PDB entry 7PAL | electron microscopy, 4.70 A resolution (low resolution: residue-level contacts below are approximate; hydrogen-bond / salt-bridge calls are withheld) | chains a and 3 of the 56 polymer chains in the assembly

[Chain a]
Molecule: 50S ribosomal protein L2
From: Mycoplasmoides pneumoniae M129
UniProtKB: P75577 (RL2_MYCPN); residue numbers follow UniProt; this construct covers 1-287
Chain sequence (287 residues; row label = number of the first residue in the row):
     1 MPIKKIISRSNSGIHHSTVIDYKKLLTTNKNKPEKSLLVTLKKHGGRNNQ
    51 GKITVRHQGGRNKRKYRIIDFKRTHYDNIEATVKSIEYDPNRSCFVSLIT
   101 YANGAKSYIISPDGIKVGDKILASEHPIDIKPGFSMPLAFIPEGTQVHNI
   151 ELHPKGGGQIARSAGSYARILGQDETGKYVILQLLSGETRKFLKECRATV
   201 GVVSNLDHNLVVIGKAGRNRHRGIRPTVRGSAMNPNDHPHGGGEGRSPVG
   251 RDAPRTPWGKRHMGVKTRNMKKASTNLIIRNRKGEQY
Unresolved in the structure: 1, 287

[Chain 3]
Molecule: 23S ribosomal RNA
From: Mycoplasma pneumoniae M129
Sequence (2907 nucleotides; numbered 1 to 2907; the number before each row is that of its first residue):
     1 UACAAUAAGUUACUAAGGGCUUAUGGUGGAUGCCUUGGCACUAAUAGGCG
    51 AUGAAGGACGUGUUAACCUGCGAUAAGCUUCGGGUAGGUGGUAAGAACCU
   101 CAGAUCCGGAGAUUUCCGAAUGGAGCAAUCCGGUAGUUGGAAACAGCUAU
   151 CAUUAAUUGAUGAAUAAAUAGUCAAUUAAAGCAAUACGUGGUGAAGUGAA
   201 ACAUCUCAGUAGCCACAGGAAAAGAAAACGAAUGUGAUUCCGUGUGUAGU
   251 GGCGAGCGAAAGCGGAACAGGCCAAACUUAUCAUUAGAUAGGGGUUGUAG
   301 GGCUUGCAAUGUGGACUUGAAAACGAUAGAAGAAGCUGUUGGAAAGCAGC
   351 GCGCAAAAGGGUGAUAGCCCCGUAUUUGAAAUUGUUUUCAUACCUAGCGA
   401 GAUCCCUGAGUAGCUCGGAAAACGUUAUUUUGAGUGAAUCUGCCCAGACC
   451 AUUGGGUAAGCCUAAAUACUAAUUAGUGACCGAUAGCGAAACAGUACCGU
   501 GAGGGAAAGGUGAAAAGAACCCAGAGAUGGGAGUGAAAUAGAUUCUGAAA
   551 CCAUAUGCCUACAACGUGUCAGAGCACAUUAAUGUGUGAUGGCGUGCGUU
   601 UUGAAGUAUGAGCCGGCGAGUUAUGAUAGCAAGCGUUAGUUAACCAGGAG
   651 AUGGGGAGCUGUAGCGAAAGCGAGUUUUAAAAGAGCGUUUGUUUGUUAUU
   701 AUAGACCCGAAACGGGUUGAGCUAGUCAUGAGCAGGUUGAAGGUUGAGUA
   751 ACAUCAACUGGAGGACCGAACCGACUCUCGUUGAAACGAUAGCGGAUGAC
   801 UUGUGAUUAGGGGUGAAAUUCCAAUCGAAAUCCGUGAUAGCUGGUUCUCG
   851 UCGAAAUAGCUUUAAGGCUAGCGUGAGAUCACAAAUAAGUGGAGGUAAAG
   901 CUACUGAAUGUAUGAUGGCGCCACCUAGGCGUACUGAAUACAAUUAAACU
   951 CUGAAUGCCAUUUAUUUUAUUCUCGCAGUCAGACAGUGGGGGAUAAGCUU
  1001 CAUUGUCAAGAGGGGAAGAGCCCAGAUCAUUAAAUAAGGUCCCCAAAAUA
  1051 UACUAAGUGGAAAAGGAUGUGAAAGUGCUAAAACAGCAAGGAUGUUGGCU
  1101 UAGAAGCAGCCAUCGUUUAAAGAGUGCGUAACAGCUCACUUGUCGAGUGU
  1151 UUUUGCGCCGAAGAUGUAACGGGGCUAAGUAUAUUACCGAAUUUAUGGAU
  1201 AAGAUUUAUAUCUUGUGGUAGACGAGCGUUGUAUUGGAGUUGAAGUCAAA
  1251 GCGUGAGCAUUGGUGGAUCCAAUACAAGUGAGAAUGCCGGCAUGAGUAAC
  1301 GCUUGGGAGUGAGAAUCUCCCAAACCGAUUGACUAAGGUUUCCUGGACCA
  1351 GGGUCGUCCUUCCAGGGUUAGUCUGGACCUAAGCUGAGGCUGAAAAGCGU
  1401 AGGCGAUGGACAACAGGUUAAUAUUCCUGUACUUACAGUUAGACUGAUGG
  1451 AGUGACAAAGAAGGUUUUCCACCCCCAUAAUUGGAUUUGGGGAUAAAUCA
  1501 UAAGGUGGUACAAUAGGCAAAUCCGUUGUGCAUAACAUUGAGUGAUGAUG
  1551 UCGAGUGAAUGAGUGAUCAAGUAGCGAAGGUGGUAUUAAUCAUGCUUUCA
  1601 AGAAAAGCUUCUAGGGUUAAUCUAGCUGUAACCAGUACCGAGAACGAACA
  1651 CACGUAGUCAAGGAGAGGAUCCUAAGGUUAGCGAGUGAACUAUAGCCAAG
  1701 GAACUCUGCAAAUUAACCCCGUAAGUUAGCGAGAAGGGGUGCUUAUGUAA
  1751 AAGUAAGCCGCAGUGAAGAACGAGGGGGGACUGUUUAACUAAAACACAAC
  1801 UCUAUGCCAAACCGUAAGGUGAUGUAUAUGGGGUGACACCUGCCCAGUGC
  1851 UGGAAGGUUAAAGAAGGAGGUUAGCGCAAGCGAAGCUUUUAACUGAAGCC
  1901 CCAGUGAACGGCGGCCGUAACUAUAACGGUCCUAAGGUAGCGAAAUUCCU
  1951 AGUCGGGUAAAUUCCGUCCCGCUUGAAUGGUGUAACCAUCUCUUGACUGU
  2001 CUCGGCUAUAGACUCGGUGAAAUCCAGGUACGGGUGAAGACACCCGUUAG
  2051 GCGCAACGGGACGGAAAGACCCCGUGAAGCUUUACUGUAGCUUAAUAUUG
  2101 AUCAGGACAUUAUCAUGUAGAGAAUAGGUAGGAGCAAUCGAUGCAAGUUC
  2151 GCUAGGACUUGUUGAUGCGAAAGGUGGAAUACUACCCUUGGUUGUGUGCU
  2201 GUUCUAAUUGGUAACUGUUAUCCAGUUUCAAGACAGUGUUAGGUGGGCAG
  2251 UUUGACUGGGGCGGUCGCCUCCUAAAAGGUAACGGAGGCGUACAAAGGUA
  2301 CCUUCAGUACGGUUGGAAAUCGUAUGUAGAGUGUAAUGGUGUAAGGGUGC
  2351 UUGACUGUGAGACAUACAGGUCGAACAGGUGAGAAAUCAGGUCAUAGUGA
  2401 UCCGGUGGUCCAGUAUGGAAUGGCCAUCGCUCAACGGAUAAAAGCUACUC
  2451 CGGGGAUAACAGGCUGAUACUGCCCAAGAGUUCAUAUCGACGGCAGUGUU
  2501 UGGCACCUCGAUGUCGACUCAUCUCAUCCUCGAGCUGAAGCAGGUUCGAA
  2551 GGGUUCGGCUGUUCGCCGAUUAAAGAGAUACGUGAGUUGGGUUCAAACCG
  2601 UCGUGAGACAGGUUGGUCCCUAUCUAUUGUGCCCGUAGGAAGAUUGAAGA
  2651 GUGUUGCUUCUAGUACGAGAGGACCGAAGCGAGGACACCUCUUAUGCUCC
  2701 AGUUGUAGCGCCAGCUGCACCGCUGGGUAGUAACGUGUCUAUUAGAUAAA
  2751 CGCUGAAAGCAUCUAAGUGUGAAACUAUCUCAAAGAUUAAUCUUCCCAUU
  2801 UCGCAAGAAAGUAAGAGCCGUCAAAGACGAUGACGUUGAUAGGUUACAGG
  2851 UGUAAGCAUAGUGAUAUGUUGAGCUGAGUAAUACUAAUUGCUCGAGGACU
  2901 UAUUGGA
Unresolved in the structure: 1-7, 923-927, 1560-1569, 2901-2907

[How chain a and chain 3 interact]
Contacting residue pairs - 265 pairs, chain a then chain 3:
  Ser-8(a) with G763(3); G764(3)
  Arg-9(a) with A740(3); G763(3); G1729(3)
  Ser-10(a) with A765(3)
  Asn-11(a) with C1730(3); G1731(3); A1985(3)
  Ser-12(a) with G764(3); A765(3); C1781(3)
  Gly-13(a) with A1780(3); C1781(3)
  Ile-14(a) with U1727(3); A1780(3); A1836(3)
  His-15(a) with G764(3); A1780(3); C1781(3)
  Val-19(a) with A1600(3)
  Tyr-22(a) with A1601(3)
  Asn-29(a) with U1598(3)
  Lys-30(a) with U1597(3)
  Asn-31(a) with A1601(3); G1602(3)
  Lys-35(a) with G1452(3); U1453(3); G1454(3); A1455(3)
  Ser-36(a) with G1452(3)
  Thr-40(a) with A1603(3); A1604(3)
  Leu-41(a) with U1823(3)
  Lys-42(a) with A1382(3)
  Lys-43(a) with C727(3); A728(3)
  His-44(a) with U1820(3); G1821(3); A1822(3); U1823(3)
  Gly-46(a) with G1821(3)
  Arg-47(a) with G725(3); U726(3); U814(3); U1820(3)
  Asn-48(a) with G1819(3)
  Asn-49(a) with C1398(3); G1399(3); G1819(3)
  Gln-50(a) with U808(3); C1813(3); A1817(3); G1818(3)
  Gly-51(a) with U808(3)
  Lys-52(a) with U808(3); G813(3); U814(3); C1813(3); G1814(3)
  Ile-53(a) with U814(3); G815(3)
  Thr-54(a) with C1812(3); G1819(3); U1820(3)
  Val-55(a) with U1820(3); G1821(3); G1830(3)
  Arg-56(a) with G1830(3); G1831(3); G1832(3)
  His-57(a) with G1830(3); G1831(3)
  Gln-58(a) with U1829(3); G1830(3)
  Gly-59(a) with C727(3)
  Gly-60(a) with C727(3)
  Asn-62(a) with A1600(3)
  Lys-63(a) with U729(3); G1602(3); A1603(3)
  Arg-64(a) with A1601(3); G1602(3)
  Lys-65(a) with G1602(3); A1603(3); A1604(3)
  Tyr-66(a) with U1823(3); G1824(3)
  Arg-67(a) with A1601(3); G1602(3)
  Tyr-88(a) with A1601(3)
  Pro-90(a) with A1601(3); G1602(3)
  Asn-91(a) with G1824(3)
  Arg-92(a) with G1824(3)
  Ala-102(a) with U1526(3)
  Asn-103(a) with A1515(3); G1516(3)
  Gly-104(a) with G1516(3); G1525(3); U1526(3)
  Lys-106(a) with G1525(3); U1526(3)
  Leu-152(a) with C1807(3)
  His-153(a) with C1808(3); U2212(3)
  Pro-154(a) with U2212(3); C2229(3)
  Lys-155(a) with U2212(3); A2213(3)
  Gly-156(a) with U2212(3)
  Gln-159(a) with C1807(3); C1808(3); U1825(3)
  Ile-160(a) with U1825(3)
  Ala-161(a) with U1825(3); A1826(3)
  Arg-162(a) with G1824(3); U1825(3); A1826(3)
  Ser-163(a) with U1825(3); A1826(3); U1827(3)
  Ala-164(a) with U1827(3)
  Gly-165(a) with U1827(3)
  Ser-166(a) with A1826(3)
  Tyr-179(a) with A2231(3)
  Leu-184(a) with G1806(3)
  Leu-185(a) with G1806(3); U1827(3)
  Ser-186(a) with G1806(3)
  Glu-188(a) with G1806(3)
  Arg-190(a) with G1806(3); C1807(3)
  Leu-193(a) with A2230(3); A2231(3)
  Asn-205(a) with U1827(3)
  Leu-206(a) with U1827(3)
  His-208(a) with U1827(3); A1828(3)
  Asn-209(a) with U1827(3)
  Val-212(a) with A1799(3)
  Ile-213(a) with A1798(3); A1799(3)
  Gly-214(a) with A1798(3)
  Lys-215(a) with G764(3); A799(3); A1798(3)
  Ala-216(a) with G764(3); A799(3); C1797(3)
  Gly-217(a) with G764(3); A799(3)
  Arg-218(a) with A1600(3)
  Asn-219(a) with C1797(3); A1798(3)
  Arg-220(a) with A799(3)
  His-221(a) with A799(3); A1600(3)
  Arg-222(a) with A1600(3)
  Arg-225(a) with G725(3); U726(3); G815(3); A816(3)
  Pro-226(a) with A799(3); A1796(3); C1797(3)
  Thr-227(a) with A1796(3); C1797(3)
  Val-228(a) with A817(3); C1795(3); A1796(3)
  Arg-229(a) with C1795(3); A1796(3); G1833(3); U1834(3); G1835(3)
  Gly-230(a) with G1833(3)
  Ser-231(a) with G1833(3)
  Ala-232(a) with A817(3); A818(3); C1795(3)
  Met-233(a) with A817(3)
  Asn-234(a) with A818(3); U819(3)
  Pro-235(a) with C2080(3); U2081(3); A2606(3); G2607(3)
  Asn-236(a) with U819(3); A828(3); C2080(3)
  Asp-237(a) with A817(3)
  His-238(a) with G1832(3)
  Pro-239(a) with G2247(3)
  His-240(a) with G1832(3); G1833(3)
  Gly-241(a) with A2606(3)
  Gly-242(a) with A2606(3); G2607(3)
  Gly-243(a) with A2606(3); G2607(3)
  Glu-244(a) with A2596(3); A2597(3); C2598(3)
  Gly-245(a) with C2598(3); C2599(3)
  Arg-246(a) with A1794(3); G1835(3); U1978(3); G1979(3); C2598(3); C2599(3)
  Ser-247(a) with A2606(3)
  Pro-248(a) with G1910(3); U1978(3)
  Val-249(a) with C1909(3); G1910(3)
  Gly-250(a) with C1909(3); U2604(3); G2605(3)
  Arg-251(a) with C1909(3); U2082(3); G2247(3)
  Asp-252(a) with U1848(3); G1849(3); C1909(3)
  Ala-253(a) with G1849(3)
  Pro-254(a) with A1908(3)
  Arg-255(a) with G1832(3)
  Pro-257(a) with G1831(3); G1832(3)
  Trp-258(a) with C1812(3); C1813(3)
  Gly-259(a) with G2247(3)
  Lys-260(a) with C1812(3)
  Arg-261(a) with G1849(3); C1850(3)
  His-262(a) with U1803(3); G1830(3); G1831(3)
  Met-263(a) with U1803(3); G1831(3); G1832(3)
  Gly-264(a) with U1803(3); A1804(3); C1850(3); U1851(3)
  Val-265(a) with A1804(3); U1851(3)
  Lys-266(a) with U1805(3); G1852(3)
  Thr-267(a) with A1804(3); U1805(3); A1810(3)
  Arg-268(a) with U1805(3); G1806(3)
  Lys-271(a) with A2235(3)
  Lys-272(a) with A1809(3); A1810(3)
  Ala-273(a) with A2231(3)
  Ser-274(a) with C1807(3)
  Ile-278(a) with G1806(3)
  Arg-282(a) with U1805(3)
  Lys-283(a) with A1804(3)
Interface residues without a listed pair, chain a (146 interface residues in all): Lys-4, Ile-7, Gly-45, Arg-61, Tyr-76, Lys-84, Ser-93, Thr-100, Ala-105, Lys-178, Thr-256, Asn-276
Interface residues without a listed pair, chain 3 (123 interface residues in all): A741, U807, A809, C1456, U1527, C1599, U1782, C1802, A1811, G2079, U2093, G2232, G2236, A2608

[In short]
The interface between chain a and chain 3 involves 146 residues on one side and 123 on the other.
Chain a is 50S ribosomal protein L2 (Mycoplasmoides pneumoniae M129) and chain 3 is 23S ribosomal RNA
(Mycoplasma pneumoniae M129); the structure, 70S ribosome with A- and P-site tRNAs in Mycoplasma pneumoniae
cells, was determined by electron microscopy, deposited together with 7OOC, 7OOD, 7P6Z, 7PAH, 7PAI, 7PAJ and
23 further entries.
